Entry 7V84 (electron microscopy, 3.00 A resolution); this record covers chains A and F.

# Chain A
Protein: Spike glycoprotein
From: Severe acute respiratory syndrome coronavirus 2
UniProt: P0DTC2 (SPIKE_SARS2); residues 1-1208 here = UniProt positions 1-1208
Amino-acid sequence (1283 residues; each row starts with the number of its first residue):
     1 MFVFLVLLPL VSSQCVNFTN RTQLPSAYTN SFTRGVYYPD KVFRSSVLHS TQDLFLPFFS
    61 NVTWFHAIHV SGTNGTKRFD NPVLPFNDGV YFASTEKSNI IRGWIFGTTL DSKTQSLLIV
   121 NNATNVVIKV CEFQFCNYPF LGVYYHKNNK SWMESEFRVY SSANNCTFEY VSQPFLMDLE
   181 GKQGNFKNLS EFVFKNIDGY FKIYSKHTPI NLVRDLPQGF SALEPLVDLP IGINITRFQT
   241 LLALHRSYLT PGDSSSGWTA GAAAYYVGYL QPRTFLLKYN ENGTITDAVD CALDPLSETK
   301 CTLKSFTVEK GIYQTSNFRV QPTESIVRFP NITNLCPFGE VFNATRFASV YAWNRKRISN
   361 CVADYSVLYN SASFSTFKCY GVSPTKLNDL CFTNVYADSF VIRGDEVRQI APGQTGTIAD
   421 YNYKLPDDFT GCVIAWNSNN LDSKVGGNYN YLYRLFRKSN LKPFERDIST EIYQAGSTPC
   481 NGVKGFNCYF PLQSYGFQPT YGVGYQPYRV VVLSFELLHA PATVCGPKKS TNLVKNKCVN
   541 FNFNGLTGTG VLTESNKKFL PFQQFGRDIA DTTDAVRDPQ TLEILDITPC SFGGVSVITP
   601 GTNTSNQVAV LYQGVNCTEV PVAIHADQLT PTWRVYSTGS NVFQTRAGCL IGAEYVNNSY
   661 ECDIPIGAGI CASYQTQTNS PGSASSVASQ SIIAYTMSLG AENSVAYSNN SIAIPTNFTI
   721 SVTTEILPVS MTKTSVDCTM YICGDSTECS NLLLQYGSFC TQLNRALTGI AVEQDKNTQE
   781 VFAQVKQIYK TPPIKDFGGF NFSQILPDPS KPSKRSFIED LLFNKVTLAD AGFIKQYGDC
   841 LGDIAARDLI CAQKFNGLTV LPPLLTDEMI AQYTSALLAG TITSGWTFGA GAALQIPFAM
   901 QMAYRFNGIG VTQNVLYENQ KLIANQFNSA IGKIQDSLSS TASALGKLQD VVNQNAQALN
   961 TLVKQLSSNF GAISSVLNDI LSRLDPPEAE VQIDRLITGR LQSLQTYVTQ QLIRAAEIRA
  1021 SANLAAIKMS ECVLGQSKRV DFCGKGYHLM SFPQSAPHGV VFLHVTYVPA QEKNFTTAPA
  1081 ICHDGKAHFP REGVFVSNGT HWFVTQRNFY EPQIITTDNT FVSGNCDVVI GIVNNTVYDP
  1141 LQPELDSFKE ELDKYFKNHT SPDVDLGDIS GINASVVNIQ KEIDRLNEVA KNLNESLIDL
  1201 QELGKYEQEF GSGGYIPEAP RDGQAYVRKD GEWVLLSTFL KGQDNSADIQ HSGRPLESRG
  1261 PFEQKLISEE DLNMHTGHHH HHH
Not modelled in the structure: 1-329, 531-1283
Disulfide bonds: C336-C361, C379-C432, C391-C525, C480-C488
Glycans and other covalent adducts: N-acetylglucosamine (NAG) linked to N331, N343
Construct notes: variant F18 (Leu in P0DTC2), N20 (Thr in P0DTC2), S26 (Pro in P0DTC2), Y138 (Asp in P0DTC2), S190 (Arg in P0DTC2), T417 (Lys in P0DTC2), K484 (Glu in P0DTC2), Y501 (Asn in P0DTC2), G614 (Asp in P0DTC2), Y655 (His in P0DTC2), I1027 (Thr in P0DTC2); engineered mutation G682 (Arg in P0DTC2), S683 (Arg in P0DTC2), S685 (Arg in P0DTC2), P986 (Lys in P0DTC2), P987 (Val in P0DTC2); expression tag (1209-1283)
Curated features (UniProtKB/Swiss-Prot):
  - region: N280 to C301 (Putative superantigen), R403 to D405 (Integrin-binding motif), N448 to F456 (Immunodominant HLA epitope recognized by the CD8+), P681, A684 (Putative superantigen), S816 to Y837 (Fusion peptide 1), K835 to F855 (Fusion peptide 2), D1163 to E1202 (Heptad repeat 2)
  - site: R815, S816 (Cleavage)
  - glycosylation: N17 (N-linked (GlcNAc...) (complex) asparagine), N61 (N-linked (GlcNAc...) (hybrid) asparagine), N74 (N-linked (GlcNAc...) (complex) asparagine), N122 (N-linked (GlcNAc...) (hybrid) asparagine), N149 (N-linked (GlcNAc...) (complex) asparagine), N165 (N-linked (GlcNAc...) (complex) asparagine), N234 (N-linked (GlcNAc...) (high mannose) asparagine), N282 (N-linked (GlcNAc...) (complex) asparagine), T323 (O-linked (GalNAc) threonine), S325 (O-linked (HexNAc...) serine), N331 (N-linked (GlcNAc...) (complex) asparagine), N343 (N-linked (GlcNAc...) (complex) asparagine), N603 (N-linked (GlcNAc...) (hybrid) asparagine), N616 (N-linked (GlcNAc...) (complex) asparagine), N657 (N-linked (GlcNAc...) (complex) asparagine), T676 (O-linked (GlcNAc...) threonine), T678 (O-linked (GlcNAc...) threonine), N709 (N-linked (GlcNAc...) (high mannose) asparagine), N717 (N-linked (GlcNAc...) (hybrid) asparagine), N801 (N-linked (GlcNAc...) (hybrid) asparagine) and 6 more in UniProt
  - natural variant: L5 (L5F: In strain: Iota/B.1.526), S13 (S13I: In strain: Epsilon/B.1.427/B.1.429), T19 (T19I: In strain: Omicron/BQ.1.1, Omicron/XBB.1.5 and 1 more; T19R: In strain: Delta/B.1.617.2, Omicron/BA.2 and 4 more), L24 to A27 (sequence variant, change not given here; In strain: Omicron/BA.2, Omicron/BA.2.12.1 and 6 more), Q52 (Q52H: In strain: Omicron/EG.5.1), A67 (A67V: In strain: Eta/B.1.525, Omicron/BA.1), H69 to V70 (deletion: In strain: Alpha/B.1.1.7, Eta/B.1.525 and 5 more), G75 (G75V: In strain: Lambda/C.37), T76 (T76I: In strain: Lambda/C.37), D80 (D80A: In strain: Beta/B.1.351), V83 (V83A: In strain: Omicron/XBB.1.5, Omicron/EG.5.1), T95 (T95I: In strain: Iota/B.1.526, Mu/B.1.621 and 2 more), 74 further natural variant entries in UniProt
  - mutagenesis: H69 to V70 (Increased incorporation of cleaved spike into virions), N121 (N121Q: Partial loss of biliverdin affinity), N234 (N234Q: Increased resistance to neutralizing antibodies), N331 (N331Q: Reduced viral infectivity), N343 (N343Q: Reduced viral infectivity), L452 (L452R: Increased resistance to neutralizing antibodies. Decreases HLA binding to NF9 epitope. Increased binding affinity to human ACE2), Y453 (Y453F: Decreased HLA binding to NF9 epitope. Increased binding affinity to human ACE2), A475 (A475V: Increased resistance to neutralizing antibodies), V483 (V483A: Increased resistance to neutralizing antibodies), F490 (F490L: Increased resistance to neutralizing antibodies and human covalescent sera neutralization), Q493 (Q493N: Reduced host ACE2-binding affinity in vitro; Q493Y: Reduced host ACE2-binding affinity in vitro), H519 (H519P: Increased resistance to human covalescent sera neutralization), 8 further mutagenesis entries in UniProt

# Chain F
Protein: Angiotensin-converting enzyme 2, Green fluorescent protein
From: Homo sapiens
Notes: EC 3.4.17.23, 3.4.17.-
UniProt: Q9BYF1 (ACE2_HUMAN); residues 1-615 carry their UniProt numbers (615 of 861 residues fall inside the UniProt entry; the rest is not from it)
Amino-acid sequence (861 residues; numbered 1 to 861; the number before each row is that of its first residue):
     1 MSSSSWLLLS LVAVTAAQST IEEQAKTFLD KFNHEAEDLF YQSSLASWNY NTNITEENVQ
    61 NMNNAGDKWS AFLKEQSTLA QMYPLQEIQN LTVKLQLQAL QQNGSSVLSE DKSKRLNTIL
   121 NTMSTIYSTG KVCNPDNPQE CLLLEPGLNE IMANSLDYNE RLWAWESWRS EVGKQLRPLY
   181 EEYVVLKNEM ARANHYEDYG DYWRGDYEVN GVDGYDYSRG QLIEDVEHTF EEIKPLYEHL
   241 HAYVRAKLMN AYPSYISPIG CLPAHLLGDM WGRFWTNLYS LTVPFGQKPN IDVTDAMVDQ
   301 AWDAQRIFKE AEKFFVSVGL PNMTQGFWEN SMLTDPGNVQ KAVCHPTAWD LGKGDFRILM
   361 CTKVTMDDFL TAHHEMGHIQ YDMAYAAQPF LLRNGANEGF HEAVGEIMSL SAATPKHLKS
   421 IGLLSPDFQE DNETEINFLL KQALTIVGTL PFTYMLEKWR WMVFKGEIPK DQWMKKWWEM
   481 KREIVGVVEP VPHDETYCDP ASLFHVSNDY SFIRYYTRTL YQFQFQEALC QAAKHEGPLH
   541 KCDISNSTEA GQKLFNMLRL GKSEPWTLAL ENVVGAKNMN VRPLLNYFEP LFTWLKDQNK
   601 NSFVGWSTDW SPYADGSGGS GSGGSKGEEL FTGVVPILVE LDGDVNGHKF SVRGEGEGDA
   661 TNGKLTLKFI CTTGKLPVPW PTLVTTLTYG VQCFSRYPDH MKRHDFFKSA MPEGYVQERT
   721 ISFKDDGTYK TRAEVKFEGD TLVNRIELKG IDFKEDGNIL GHKLEYNFNS HNVYITADKQ
   781 KNGIKANFKI RHNVEDGSVQ LADHYQQNTP IGDGPVLLPD NHYLSTQSVL SKDPNEKRDH
   841 MVLLEFVTAA GITHGMDELY K
Not modelled in the structure: 1-18, 615-861
Disulfide bonds: C133-C141, C344-C361, C530-C542
Glycans and other covalent adducts: N-acetylglucosamine (NAG) linked to N53, N90, N103, N322, N432, N546
Curated features (UniProtKB/Swiss-Prot):
  - region (Interaction with SARS-CoV spike glycoprotein): D30 to Y41, M82 to P84, K353 to R357
  - active site: E375 (Proton acceptor), H505 (Proton donor)
  - binding site (chloride): R169, W477, K481
  - binding site (substrate): R273, H345, P346, Y515
  - binding site (Zn(2+)): H374, H378, E402
  - glycosylation (N-linked (GlcNAc...) asparagine): N53, N90, N103, N322, N432, N546

# Interface between chain A and chain F
Contacting residue pairs (24; chain A residue first):
  Y449(A) with Q42(F)
  Y453(A) with H34(F)
  F456(A) with T27(F)
  G476(A) with Q24(F)
  F486(A) with M82(F), hydrophobic
  N487(A) with Q24(F); Y83(F), hydrogen bond
  Y489(A) with T27(F); F28(F); K31(F); Y83(F)
  Q493(A) with K31(F), hydrogen bond; H34(F), hydrogen bond
  S494(A) with H34(F), hydrogen bond (backbone-side chain)
  Q498(A) with Y41(F); L45(F)
  T500(A) with Y41(F), hydrogen bond; D355(F); R357(F)
  Y501(A) with Y41(F), hydrophobic; K353(F)
  G502(A) with K353(F), hydrogen bond (backbone-backbone); G354(F)
  Y505(A) with K353(F)
Also at the interface, not in a pair above, chain A (16 interface residues in all): L455, A475
Also at the interface, not in a pair above, chain F (16 interface residues in all): D30, E37

# Overview
Chain A and chain F each contribute 16 residues to their interface; the contacts include 6 hydrogen bonds.
Polar pairs include N487(A)-Y83(F), Q493(A)-K31(F) and Q493(A)-H34(F). Covalently linked N-acetylglucosamine:
at N331(A) and N343(A). N-acetylglucosamine is covalently linked to N53(F), N90(F), N103(F), N322(F), N432(F)
and N546(F).
Here chain A is Spike glycoprotein (Severe acute respiratory syndrome coronavirus 2) and chain F is
Angiotensin-converting enzyme 2, Green fluorescent protein (Homo sapiens). Entry 7V84 (Local refinement of
SARS-CoV-2 S-Gamma variant (P.1) RBD and Angiotensin-converting enzyme 2 (ACE2) ectodomain) was determined by
electron microscopy.
